Entry 2Q7L (X-ray diffraction, 1.92 A resolution); this record covers chains A and B.

[Chain A]
Molecule: Androgen receptor
Source organism: Homo sapiens
UniProtKB: P10275 (ANDR_HUMAN); residue numbers follow UniProt; this construct covers 663-919
Sequence (257 residues; numbered 663 to 919; the number before each row is that of its first residue):
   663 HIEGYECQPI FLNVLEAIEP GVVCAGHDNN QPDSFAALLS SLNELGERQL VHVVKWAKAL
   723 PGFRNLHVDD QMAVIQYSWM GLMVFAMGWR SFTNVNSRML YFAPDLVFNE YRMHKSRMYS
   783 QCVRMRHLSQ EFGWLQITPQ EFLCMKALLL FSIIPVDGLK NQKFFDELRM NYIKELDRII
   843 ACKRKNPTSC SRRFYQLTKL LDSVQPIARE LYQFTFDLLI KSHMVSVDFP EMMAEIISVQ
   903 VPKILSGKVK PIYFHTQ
Not modelled in the structure: 663-670, 844-845
Construct notes: engineered mutation Tyr874 (His in P10275)
Small-molecule neighbours: testosterone (TES): Leu701, Leu704, Asn705, Leu707, Gly708, Gln711, Trp741, Met742, Met745, Val746, Met749, Arg752, Phe764, Met780, Leu873, Phe876, Thr877, Leu880, Phe891
Curated features (UniProtKB/Swiss-Prot):
  - natural variant: Val685 (V685I: In AIS), Leu701 (L701M: In AIS), Ser703 (S703A: In AIS), Val716 (V716M: In prostate cancer), Arg752 (W752R: In AIS; this construct carries the variant), Phe813 (L813F: In AIS; this construct carries the variant), Ile842 (I842S: In PAIS), Arg855 (R855K: In PAIS), Leu881 (L881Q: In prostate cancer), Val887 (M887V: In AIS; this construct carries the variant), Ile899 (I899T: In AIS)
What the authors report for this chain:
  - contacts within the chain: Met742-Tyr874 (hydrogen bond), Tyr739-Tyr874 (hydrogen bond)
  - mutagenesis - K720A, E897K: abolished signaling

[Chain B]
Molecule: Nuclear receptor coactivator 2
Source organism: Homo sapiens
UniProtKB: Q15596 (NCOA2_HUMAN); residue numbers follow UniProt; this construct covers 740-753
Sequence (14 residues; each row starts with the number of its first residue):
   740 KENALLRYLL DKDD
Not modelled in the structure: 740

[How chain A and chain B interact]
Contacting residue pairs (24):
  Val716(A) - Leu745(B)  hydrophobic
  Val716(A) - Leu748(B)
  Val716(A) - Leu749(B)
  Lys720(A) - Leu748(B)  hydrogen bond (side chain-backbone)
  Lys720(A) - Leu749(B)  hydrogen bond (side chain-backbone)
  Lys720(A) - Lys751(B)  hydrogen bond (side chain-backbone)
  Arg726(A) - Leu749(B)
  Val730(A) - Arg746(B)
  Val730(A) - Leu749(B)  hydrophobic
  Gln733(A) - Leu749(B)
  Met734(A) - Asn742(B)
  Met734(A) - Leu745(B)  hydrophobic
  Met734(A) - Arg746(B)
  Met734(A) - Leu749(B)  hydrophobic
  Gln738(A) - Asn742(B)
  Gln738(A) - Leu745(B)
  Glu893(A) - Leu744(B)
  Met894(A) - Asn742(B)
  Met894(A) - Leu744(B)  hydrophobic
  Met894(A) - Leu745(B)  hydrophobic
  Met894(A) - Leu748(B)  hydrophobic
  Glu897(A) - Glu741(B)
  Glu897(A) - Asn742(B)
  Ile898(A) - Asn742(B)
Also at the interface, not in a pair above, chain A (15 interface residues in all): Val713, Phe725, Asp731, Ile737
Also at the interface, not in a pair above, chain B (10 interface residues in all): Asp750, Asp752

[Overview]
Chain A and chain B form an interface of 15 and 10 residues respectively; the contacts include 3 hydrogen
bonds. Polar pairs include Lys720(A)-Leu748(B), Lys720(A)-Leu749(B) and Lys720(A)-Lys751(B). Chain A binds
testosterone. From the paper: K720A and E897K of chain A abolish signaling; contacts within the chain
involving Tyr874(A), Met742(A) and Tyr739(A).
Here chain A is Androgen receptor and chain B is Nuclear receptor coactivator 2, both from Homo sapiens. Entry
2Q7L (The Androgen Receptor Prostate Cancer Mutant H874Y Ligand Binding Domain Bound with Testosterone and a
TIF2 ...) was determined by X-ray diffraction, deposited together with 2Q7I, 2Q7J and 2Q7K.
